Entry 8YKY (electron microscopy, 2.99 A resolution); this record covers chains A and B of the 5 polymer chains in the assembly.

[Chain A]
Protein: G alpha gustducin protein
Organism: Homo sapiens
Chain sequence (369 residues; row label = number of the first residue in the row; numbers below 1 keep their minus sign (Met-14 is residue -14)):
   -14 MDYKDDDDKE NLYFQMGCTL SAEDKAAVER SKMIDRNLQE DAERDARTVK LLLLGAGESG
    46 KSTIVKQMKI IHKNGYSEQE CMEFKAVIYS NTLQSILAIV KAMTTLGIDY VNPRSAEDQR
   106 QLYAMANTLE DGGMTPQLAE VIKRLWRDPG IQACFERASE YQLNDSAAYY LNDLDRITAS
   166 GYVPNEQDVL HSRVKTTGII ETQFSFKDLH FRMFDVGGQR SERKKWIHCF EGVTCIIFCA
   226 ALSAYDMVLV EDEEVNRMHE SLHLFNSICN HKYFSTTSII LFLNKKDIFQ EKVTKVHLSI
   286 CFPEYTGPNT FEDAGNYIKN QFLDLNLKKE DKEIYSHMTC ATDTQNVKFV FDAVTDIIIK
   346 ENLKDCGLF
Unresolved in the structure: -14 to 4, 56-181, 234-240

[Chain B]
Protein: Guanine nucleotide-binding protein G(I)/G(S)/G(T) subunit beta-1
Organism: Homo sapiens
UniProtKB: P62873 (GBB1_HUMAN); numbering as in UniProt (aligned over 1-340)
Chain sequence (366 residues; numbered 1 to 366; the number before each row is that of its first residue):
     1 MSELDQLRQE AEQLKNQIRD ARKACADATL SQITNNIDPV GRIQMRTRRT LRGHLAKIYA
    61 MHWGTDSRLL VSASQDGKLI IWDSYTTNKV HAIPLRSSWV MTCAYAPSGN YVACGGLDNI
   121 CSIYNLKTRE GNVRVSRELA GHTGYLSCCR FLDDNQIVTS SGDTTCALWD IETGQQTTTF
   181 TGHTGDVMSL SLAPDTRLFV SGACDASAKL WDVREGMCRQ TFTGHESDIN AICFFPNGNA
   241 FATGSDDATC RLFDLRADQE LMTYSHDNII CGITSVSFSK SGRLLLAGYD DFNCNVWDAL
   301 KADRAGVLAG HDNRVSCLGV TDDGMAVATG SWDSFLKIWN GSSGGGGSGG GGSSGVSGWR
   361 LFKKIS
Unresolved in the structure: 1-2, 341-366
Differences from the reference sequence: expression tag (341-366)
Swiss-Prot annotation at these positions:
  - modified residue: Ser2 (N-acetylserine), His266 (Phosphohistidine)
  - natural variant: Leu30 (L30F: In MRD42; uncertain significance), Arg52 (R52G: In MRD42), Gly64 (G64V: In MRD42), Asp76 (D76E: In MRD42; D76G: In MRD42), Gly77 (G77S: In MRD42), Lys78 (K78R: In MRD42), Ile80 (I80N: In MRD42; I80T: In MRD42), His91 (H91R: In MRD42; uncertain significance), Ala92 (A92T: In MRD42), Pro94 (P94S: In MRD42), Leu95 (L95P: In MRD42), Arg96 (R96L: In MRD42), 5 further natural variant entries in UniProt

[Interface between chain A and chain B]
Residue-residue contacts (57; chain A residue first):
  Asp9(A) - Thr86(B)
  Asp9(A) - Asn88(B)
  Ala12(A) - Asn88(B)
  Val13(A) - Asn88(B)
  Arg15(A) - Lys89(B)
  Arg15(A) - Val90(B)  hydrogen bond (side chain-backbone)
  Arg15(A) - His91(B)
  Ser16(A) - Asn88(B)
  Ser16(A) - Lys89(B)
  Ile19(A) - Lys89(B)
  Ile19(A) - Ala92(B)  hydrophobic
  Leu23(A) - Gly53(B)
  Leu23(A) - Leu55(B)  hydrophobic
  Leu23(A) - Asp76(B)
  Leu23(A) - Lys78(B)
  Leu23(A) - Lys89(B)
  Gln24(A) - Leu55(B)
  Lys35(A) - Trp99(B)
  Thr182(A) - Asn119(B)  hydrogen bond
  Gly183(A) - Leu117(B)
  Gly183(A) - Asn119(B)
  Ile184(A) - Ser97(B)
  Ile184(A) - Trp99(B)
  Ile184(A) - Leu117(B)
  Ile184(A) - Asp118(B)
  Glu186(A) - Arg96(B)
  Arg197(A) - Ser98(B)  hydrogen bond
  Phe199(A) - Trp99(B)  hydrophobic
  Gln204(A) - Asn119(B)
  Gln204(A) - Gly144(B)
  Gln204(A) - Tyr145(B)  hydrogen bond (side chain-backbone)
  Ser206(A) - Tyr145(B)
  Ser206(A) - Gly162(B)  hydrogen bond (side chain-backbone)
  Ser206(A) - Asp186(B)
  Glu207(A) - Asp186(B)
  Glu207(A) - Cys204(B)  hydrogen bond
  Lys210(A) - Met101(B)
  Lys210(A) - Tyr145(B)
  Lys210(A) - Met188(B)
  Lys210(A) - Asp228(B)  salt bridge
  Lys210(A) - Asn230(B)
  Lys210(A) - Asp246(B)  salt bridge
  Trp211(A) - Met101(B)  hydrophobic
  Trp211(A) - Leu117(B)  hydrophobic
  Trp211(A) - Tyr145(B)
  His213(A) - Tyr59(B)  hydrogen bond (backbone-side chain)
  His213(A) - Trp332(B)
  Cys214(A) - Tyr59(B)  hydrogen bond (backbone-side chain)
  Cys214(A) - Gln75(B)  hydrogen bond
  Cys214(A) - Trp99(B)
  Phe215(A) - Trp99(B)  hydrophobic
  Phe215(A) - Leu117(B)  hydrophobic
  Glu216(A) - Lys57(B)
  Val218(A) - Trp99(B)  hydrophobic
  Lys257(A) - Asp290(B)  salt bridge
  Tyr258(A) - Arg314(B)  hydrogen bond
  Tyr258(A) - Trp332(B)  hydrophobic
Other interface residues (no listed pair), chain A (31 interface residues in all): Asp20, Asp26, Ala27, Gly217
Other interface residues (no listed pair), chain B (36 interface residues in all): Arg52, Ile80, Thr143

[Summary]
31 residues of chain A face 36 of chain B across their interface; the contacts include 10 hydrogen bonds and 3
salt bridges. Polar pairs include Lys210(A)-Asp228(B), Lys210(A)-Asp246(B) and Lys257(A)-Asp290(B).
Here chain A is G alpha gustducin protein and chain B is Guanine nucleotide-binding protein G(I)/G(S)/G(T)
subunit beta-1, both from Homo sapiens. Entry 8YKY (Structure of human class T GPCR TAS2R14-Ggustducin complex
with agonist 28.1) was determined by electron microscopy together with 8XQL, 8XQN, 8XQO, 8XQP, 8XQR, 8XQS and
8XQT from the same study.
